7OV2 - chain A; structure by X-ray diffraction, 2.10 A resolution.

Chain A:
Name: Tartrate-resistant acid phosphatase type 5
From: Sus scrofa
Notes: EC 3.1.3.2
UniProtKB: P09889 (PPA5_PIG); residues 1-313 here correspond to UniProt positions 28-340 (UniProt number = residue number + 27)
Amino-acid sequence (313 residues; row label = number of the first residue in the row):
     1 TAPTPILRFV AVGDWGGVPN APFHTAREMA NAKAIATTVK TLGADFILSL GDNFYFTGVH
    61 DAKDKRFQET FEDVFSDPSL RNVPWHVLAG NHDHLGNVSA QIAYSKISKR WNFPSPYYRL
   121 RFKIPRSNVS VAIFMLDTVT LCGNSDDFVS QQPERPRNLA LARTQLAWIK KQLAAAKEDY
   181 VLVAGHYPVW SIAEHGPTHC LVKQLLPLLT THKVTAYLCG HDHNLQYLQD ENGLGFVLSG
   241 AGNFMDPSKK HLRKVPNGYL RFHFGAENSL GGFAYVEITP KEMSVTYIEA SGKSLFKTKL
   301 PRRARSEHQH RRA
Disordered / not traced: 1-3, 306-313
Disulfide bonds: C142-C200
Covalent attachments: N-acetylglucosamine (NAG) linked to N97
Bound ions: Fe ion site 1: D14, D52, Y55, H223 (together with phosphate ion); Fe ion site 2: D52, N91, H186, H221 (together with phosphate ion); Na+: S105, S108, K109, W111 (together with pentaethylene glycol)
Small-molecule neighbours:
  - glutamine (GLN), molecule 1: T4, P5, I6, R8, P125, R126
  - glutamine (GLN), molecule 2: R8, V39, G43, A44, D45, V83
  - glutamine (GLN), molecule 3: R27, H223, F244, M245, D246, P247, E267
  - glutamine (GLN), molecule 4: R27, E267, N268, S269, L270
  - glutamine (GLN), molecule 5: L42, Y275, E277, T286, S294, K297
  - glutamine (GLN), molecule 6: Y55, F56, H92, H223, F244
  - glutamine (GLN), molecule 7: F56, T57, H92, L95, D146
  - glutamine (GLN), molecule 8: E72, D73, F75, S76, L80, R81, R110
  - glutamine (GLN), molecule 9: H94, L95, V139, T140, G143, N144, D147, R155, P156, R157, N158, L161
  - glutamine (GLN), molecule 10: L95, D146, D147, R157
  - glutamine (GLN), molecule 11: V98, S99, I102, S115, P116, Y117, L161
  - glutamine (GLN), molecule 12: P114, S115, Y117, Y118, R119, L120, W168
  - glutamine (GLN), molecule 13: R119, L120, R121, F122
  - glutamine (GLN), molecule 14: N128, V129, S130, D179, R302, R305
  - glutamine (GLN), molecule 15: D147, F148, R155, P156, R157
  - glutamine (GLN), molecule 16: S150, Q151, Q152, E194, H195, H199, K250, H251
  - glutamine (GLN), molecule 17: Q151, E194, H195, D246, S248, K250
  - glutamine (GLN), molecule 18: W190, V202, K203, L206, E231, P256, Y259
  - glutamine (GLN), molecule 19: H199, R253, K254
  - glutamine (GLN), molecule 20: L209, T210, K213, V214, T215, N232, G233, L234, P301
  - glutamine (GLN), molecule 21: K250, H251, R253, K254
  - glutamine (GLN), molecule 22: R261, F262, L295, F296
  - glutamine (GLN), molecule 23: N268, S269, E289
  - glutamine (GLN), molecule 24: E277, I278, T279, E282, M283, S284, K297, K299
  - glutamine (GLN), molecule 25: G292, K293, S294
  - glutamine (GLN), molecule 26: S294, L295, F296, K297
Curated features (UniProtKB/Swiss-Prot):
  - binding site (Fe cation): D14, D52, Y55, N91, H186, H221, H223
  - glycosylation (N-linked (GlcNAc...) asparagine): N97, N128

In short:
Ligands of chain A: 26 copies of glutamine. Covalently linked N-acetylglucosamine: at N97. D14, D52, Y55 and
H223 form the Fe ion site 1. D52, N91, H186 and H221 form the Fe ion site 2. From UniProt: 7 Fe cation-binding
residues.
Chain A is Tartrate-resistant acid phosphatase type 5 (Sus scrofa); the structure, Crystal structure of pig
purple acid phosphatase in complex with L-glutamine, (poly)ethylene glycol fragments and glycerol, was
determined by X-ray diffraction together with 7OV8 and 7OV3 from the same study.
